Entry 4YWR (X-ray diffraction, 1.65 A resolution); this record covers chain A.

Chain A:
Protein: Putative hydroxymethylpyrimidine kinase/phosphomethylpyrimidine kinase
From: Acinetobacter baumannii
UniProt: A0A0A2TKW6 (A0A0A2TKW6_ACIBA); residues 10-263 here correspond to UniProt positions 2-255 (UniProt number = residue number - 8)
Chain sequence (263 residues; numbered 1 to 263; the number before each row is that of its first residue):
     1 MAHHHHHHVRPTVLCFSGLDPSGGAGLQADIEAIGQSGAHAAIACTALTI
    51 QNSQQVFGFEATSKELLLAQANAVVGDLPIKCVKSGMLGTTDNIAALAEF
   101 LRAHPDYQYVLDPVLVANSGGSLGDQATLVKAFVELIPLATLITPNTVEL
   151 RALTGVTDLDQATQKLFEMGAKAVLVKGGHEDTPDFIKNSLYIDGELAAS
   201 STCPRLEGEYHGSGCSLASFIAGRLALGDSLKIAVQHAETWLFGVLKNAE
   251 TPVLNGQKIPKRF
Disordered / not traced: 1-9, 206-214, 247-263
Cystine bridges: C203-C215
Differences from the reference sequence: expression tag (1-9)
Small-molecule neighbours: pyridoxal phosphate (PLP): G18, D20, G24, A25, G26, D30, T49, Q51, K84, M87, D112, V114, V116, A117, N118, L123, S216
What the authors report for this chain:
  - binding site for pyridoxal phosphate: A25, Q51, M87, D112, V114, N118, L123
  - catalytic residues: G212 to C215 (by similarity / conservation)

In short:
Bound to chain A: pyridoxal phosphate. From the paper: the catalytic residue G212; a binding site for
pyridoxal phosphate at A25, Q51 and M87 among others.
Chain A is Putative hydroxymethylpyrimidine kinase/phosphomethylpyrimidine kinase (Acinetobacter baumannii);
the structure, Structure of a putative phosphomethylpyrimidine kinase from Acinetobacter baumannii in
non-covalent complex with pyridoxal phosphate, was determined by X-ray diffraction (same publication as 4YL5).
